Entry 6OBE (X-ray diffraction, 1.73 A resolution); this record covers chains A and B.

[Chain A]
Molecule: Ricin A chain
Organism: Ricinus communis
Notes: EC 3.2.2.22; fragment: Toxin catalytic subunit, residues 38-302
UniProt: P02879 (RICI_RICCO); residues 3-267 here correspond to UniProt positions 38-302 (UniProt number = residue number + 35)
Amino-acid sequence (265 residues; each row starts with the number of its first residue):
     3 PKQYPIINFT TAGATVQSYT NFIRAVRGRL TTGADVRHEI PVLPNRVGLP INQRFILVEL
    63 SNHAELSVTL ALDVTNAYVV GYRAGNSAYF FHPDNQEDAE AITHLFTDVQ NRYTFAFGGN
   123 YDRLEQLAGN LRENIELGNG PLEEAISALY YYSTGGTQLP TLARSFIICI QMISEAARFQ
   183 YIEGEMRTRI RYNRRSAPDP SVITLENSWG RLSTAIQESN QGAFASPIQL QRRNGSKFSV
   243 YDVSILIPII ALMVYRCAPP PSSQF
Metal / ion sites: Ni2+ site 1: H40, H94, F267 (together with imidazole); Ni2+ site 2: E102, H106
From the paper describing this entry:
  - catalytic residues: Y80, Y123, E177, R180, W211 (citing earlier work)

[Chain B]
Molecule: VHH antibody V6H8
Organism: Vicugna pacos
Notes: antibody fragment or engineered binder
Amino-acid sequence (118 residues; each row starts with the number of its first residue; numbering starts at 0):
     0 AQLQLVETGG GLVQAGGSLR LSCAASGSIF SMHAMGWFRQ APGRERELVA VAPTGRPSDY
    60 ADFAKGRFTI SRDNAKNTVS LQMHSLEPED TAVYYCNAQL WERYVLNDYW GQGTQVTV
Disordered / not traced: 16

[How chain A and chain B interact]
Residue-residue contacts - 38 pairs, chain A then chain B:
  R48(A) with R102(B)
  N78(A) with R102(B), hydrogen bond (side chain-backbone); Y103(B)
  Y80(A) with Y103(B), hydrophobic
  F93(A) with Y103(B)
  D96(A) with F29(B)
  N97(A) with R102(B)
  D100(A) with R102(B), salt bridge
  G121(A) with Y103(B)
  N122(A) with S30(B), hydrogen bond; W100(B)
  Y123(A) with W100(B), hydrophobic
  D124(A) with S30(B); M31(B); H32(B), salt bridge; T53(B), hydrogen bond; W100(B), hydrogen bond
  E127(A) with R55(B), salt bridge
  Q128(A) with T53(B)
  L133(A) with G54(B); R55(B)
  R134(A) with R55(B)
  E135(A) with R55(B), salt bridge
  R180(A) with Y103(B), hydrogen bond (side chain-backbone)
  N209(A) with H32(B); W100(B); L105(B)
  W211(A) with V104(B), hydrophobic
  G212(A) with V104(B)
  R213(A) with Q98(B), hydrogen bond; L105(B); D107(B), salt bridge
  S228(A) with R45(B), hydrogen bond
  P229(A) with E44(B)
  K239(A) with D58(B), salt bridge
  Y243(A) with E44(B), hydrogen bond
  R258(A) with V104(B); N106(B), hydrogen bond
Interface residues without a listed pair, chain A (30 interface residues in all): V81, V82, Q231, V256
Interface residues without a listed pair, chain B (20 interface residues in all): L47, Y59
The authors on this interface:
  - residue pairs: Y80(A)-Y103(B), Y123(A)-W100(B), E127(A)-R55(B) (salt bridge)
  - epitope / paratope residues, chain A: Y80(A), Y123(A), E127(A), R180(A)
  - epitope / paratope residues, chain B: R55(B), W100(B), Y103(B)

[In short]
Chain A and chain B form an interface of 30 and 20 residues respectively, with 9 hydrogen bonds and 6 salt
bridges. Polar contacts include D100(A)-R102(B), D124(A)-H32(B) and E127(A)-R55(B). The authors report
contacts between Y80(A) and Y103(B) and Y123(A) and W100(B); a salt bridge between E127(A) and R55(B). The
paper reports catalytic residues Y80(A), Y123(A) and E177(A) among others; epitope/paratope residues Y80(A),
Y123(A) and R55(B) among others.
Here chain A is Ricin A chain (Ricinus communis) and chain B is VHH antibody V6H8 (Vicugna pacos). Entry 6OBE
(Ricin A chain bound to VHH antibody V6H8) was determined by X-ray diffraction, deposited together with 6OBC,
6OBG, 6OBM, 6OCA and 6OCD.
